8ZDJ - chains H and g of the 42 polymer chains in the assembly; structure by electron microscopy, 3.74 A resolution.

== Chain H ==
Molecule: Portal Protein (gp5)
Source organism: Mycolicibacterium smegmatis MC2 155
Sequence (506 residues; numbered 2 to 507; the number before each row is that of its first residue):
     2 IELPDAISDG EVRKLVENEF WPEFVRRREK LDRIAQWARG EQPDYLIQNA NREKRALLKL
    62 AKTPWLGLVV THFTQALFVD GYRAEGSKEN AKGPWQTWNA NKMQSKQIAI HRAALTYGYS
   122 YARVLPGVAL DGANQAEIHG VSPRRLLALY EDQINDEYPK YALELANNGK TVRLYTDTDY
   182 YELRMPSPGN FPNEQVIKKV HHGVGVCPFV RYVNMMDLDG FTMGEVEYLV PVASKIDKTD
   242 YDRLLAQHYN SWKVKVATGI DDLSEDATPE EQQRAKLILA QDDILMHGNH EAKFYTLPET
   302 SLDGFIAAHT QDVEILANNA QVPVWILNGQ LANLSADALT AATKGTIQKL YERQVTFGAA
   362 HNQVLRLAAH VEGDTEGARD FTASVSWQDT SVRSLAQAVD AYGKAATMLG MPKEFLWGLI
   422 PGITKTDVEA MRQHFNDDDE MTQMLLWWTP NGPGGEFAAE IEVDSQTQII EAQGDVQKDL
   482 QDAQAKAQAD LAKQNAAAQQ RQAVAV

== Chain g ==
Molecule: Adaptor Protein (gp9)
Source organism: Mycolicibacterium smegmatis MC2 155
Sequence (137 residues; each row starts with the number of its first residue):
     2 AGLATIDELQ TLMSTVFEDD ALEQAQLVLD IVSSWARVVS GQMWPDAPAN VPDDVRAVVL
    62 QASRRELKNP DRVISRQMGP FNVQYSQPPD GFFYPAELAI LKRFKRSGGL MTVSTSRGEE
   122 GRPWAGKTAY IRYGDGL

== Interface between chain H and chain g ==
Pairs across the interface (32; chain H residue first):
  Lys31(H) - Thr129(g)  hydrogen bond (side chain-backbone)
  Lys31(H) - Ala130(g)
  Lys31(H) - Tyr131(g)
  Lys31(H) - Ile132(g)
  Arg34(H) - Thr129(g)
  Arg34(H) - Ala130(g)
  Ile35(H) - Ala130(g)  hydrophobic
  Trp38(H) - Gly127(g)
  Trp38(H) - Thr129(g)
  Trp38(H) - Ala130(g)  hydrophobic
  Pro44(H) - Ala126(g)  hydrophobic
  Asp45(H) - Arg123(g)
  Tyr46(H) - Gly122(g)
  Tyr46(H) - Arg123(g)  hydrogen bond (backbone-backbone)
  Tyr46(H) - Ala126(g)  hydrogen bond (side chain-backbone)
  Tyr46(H) - Gly127(g)
  Leu47(H) - Glu120(g)
  Leu47(H) - Gly122(g)
  Ile48(H) - Glu120(g)
  Ile48(H) - Glu121(g)  hydrogen bond (backbone-backbone)
  Ile48(H) - Arg123(g)
  Gln49(H) - Glu120(g)
  Tyr120(H) - Tyr134(g)  hydrogen bond
  Asp220(H) - Tyr134(g)
  Gly221(H) - Tyr134(g)
  Phe222(H) - Tyr134(g)
  Thr223(H) - Tyr134(g)
  Val231(H) - Gly127(g)
  Tyr242(H) - Arg118(g)
  Tyr242(H) - Glu120(g)
  Asp243(H) - Arg118(g)  salt bridge
  Leu246(H) - Arg118(g)
Interface residues without a listed pair, chain H (21 interface residues in all): Arg28, Lys239
Interface residues without a listed pair, chain g (15 interface residues in all): Gly119, Pro124, Gly135

== In short ==
Chain H and chain g form an interface of 21 and 15 residues respectively, with 5 hydrogen bonds and 1 salt
bridge. Polar pairs include Asp243(H)-Arg118(g), Lys31(H)-Thr129(g) and Tyr46(H)-Ala126(g).
Here chain H is Portal Protein (gp5) and chain g is Adaptor Protein (gp9), both from Mycolicibacterium
smegmatis MC2 155. Entry 8ZDJ (Cryo-EM structure of Mycobacteriophage Douge genome-packed connector (gp5, gp9,
gp10, gp12 and gp13)) was determined by electron microscopy (same publication as 8ZDK, 8ZDL, 8ZDO and 8ZDQ).
